9IMM - chains A and G of the 11 polymer chains in the assembly; structure by electron microscopy, 3.22 A resolution.

== Chain A ==
Name: RNA-directed RNA polymerase nsp12
From: Severe acute respiratory syndrome coronavirus 2
Notes: EC 2.7.7.48, 2.7.7.50
UniProt: P0DTD1 (R1AB_SARS2); residues 1-932 here correspond to UniProt positions 4393-5324 (UniProt number = residue number + 4392)
Amino-acid sequence (932 residues; each row starts with the number of its first residue):
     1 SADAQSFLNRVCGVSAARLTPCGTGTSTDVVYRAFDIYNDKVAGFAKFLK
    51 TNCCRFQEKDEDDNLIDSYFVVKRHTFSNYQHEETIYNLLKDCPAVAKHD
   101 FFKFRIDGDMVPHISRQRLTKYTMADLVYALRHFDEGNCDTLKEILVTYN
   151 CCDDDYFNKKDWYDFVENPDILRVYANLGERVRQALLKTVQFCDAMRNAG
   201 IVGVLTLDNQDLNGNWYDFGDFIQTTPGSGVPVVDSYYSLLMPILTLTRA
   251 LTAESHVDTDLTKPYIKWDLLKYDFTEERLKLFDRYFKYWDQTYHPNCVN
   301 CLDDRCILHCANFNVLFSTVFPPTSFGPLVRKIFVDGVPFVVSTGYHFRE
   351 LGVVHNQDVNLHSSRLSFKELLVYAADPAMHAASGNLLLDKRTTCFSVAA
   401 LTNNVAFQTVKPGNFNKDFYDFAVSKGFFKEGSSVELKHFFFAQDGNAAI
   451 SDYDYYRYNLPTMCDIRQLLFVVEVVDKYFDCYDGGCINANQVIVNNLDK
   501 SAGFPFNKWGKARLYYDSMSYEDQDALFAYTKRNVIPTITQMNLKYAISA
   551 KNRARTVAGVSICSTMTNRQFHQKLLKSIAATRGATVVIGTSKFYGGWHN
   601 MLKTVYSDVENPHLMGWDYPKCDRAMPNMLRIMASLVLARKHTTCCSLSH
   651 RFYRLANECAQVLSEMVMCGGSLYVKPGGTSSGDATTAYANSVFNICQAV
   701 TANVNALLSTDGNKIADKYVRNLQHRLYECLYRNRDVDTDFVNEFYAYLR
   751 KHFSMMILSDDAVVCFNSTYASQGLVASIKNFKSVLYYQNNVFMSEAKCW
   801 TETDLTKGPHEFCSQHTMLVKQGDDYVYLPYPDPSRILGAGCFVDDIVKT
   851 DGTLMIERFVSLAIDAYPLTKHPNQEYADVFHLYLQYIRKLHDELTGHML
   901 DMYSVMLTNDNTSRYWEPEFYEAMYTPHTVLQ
Disordered / not traced: 1-3, 930-932
Ion coordination: Zn2+ site 1: His295, Cys301, Cys306, Cys310; Zn2+ site 2: Cys487, His642, Cys645, Cys646

== Chain G ==
Name: Viral protein genome-linked nsp9
From: Severe acute respiratory syndrome coronavirus 2
UniProt: P0DTD1 (R1AB_SARS2); residues 1-113 here correspond to UniProt positions 4141-4253 (UniProt number = residue number + 4140)
Amino-acid sequence (113 residues; each row starts with the number of its first residue):
     1 NNELSPVALRQMSCAAGTTQTACTDDNALAYYNTTKGGRFVLALLSDLQD
    51 LKWARFPKSDGTGTIYTELEPPCRFVTDTPKGPKVKYLYFIKGLNNLNRG
   101 MVLGSLAATVRLQ

== How chain A and chain G interact ==
Contacting residue pairs (32; chain A residue first):
  Asp36(A) - Asn2(G)
  Ile37(A) - Asn1(G)
  Ile37(A) - Asn2(G)
  Tyr38(A) - Asn1(G)  hydrogen bond (backbone-backbone)
  Tyr38(A) - Asn2(G)
  Tyr38(A) - Glu3(G)  hydrogen bond (backbone-backbone)
  Tyr38(A) - Pro6(G)
  Asn39(A) - Asn1(G)
  Asp40(A) - Pro6(G)
  Val204(A) - Asn2(G)
  Val204(A) - Leu4(G)  hydrophobic
  Thr206(A) - Asn2(G)
  Asp221(A) - Asn1(G)
  Asp221(A) - Asn2(G)
  Asp221(A) - Glu3(G)
  Ile223(A) - Ala107(G)  hydrophobic
  Thr225(A) - Leu103(G)
  Thr226(A) - Arg74(G)
  Thr226(A) - Phe75(G)
  Ser229(A) - Cys73(G)
  Val231(A) - Asn96(G)
  Pro232(A) - Asn96(G)  hydrogen bond (backbone-side chain)
  Val233(A) - Leu97(G)  hydrophobic
  Tyr289(A) - Asn96(G)
  Asp291(A) - Asn95(G)
  Asp291(A) - Asn96(G)
  Tyr728(A) - Asn2(G)  hydrogen bond
  Arg733(A) - Asn2(G)
  Arg733(A) - Glu3(G)  hydrogen bond (side chain-backbone)
  Arg733(A) - Leu4(G)  hydrogen bond (side chain-backbone)
  Arg733(A) - Leu97(G)
  Arg735(A) - Asn95(G)
Interface residues without a listed pair, chain A (22 interface residues in all): Val202, Gln224
Interface residues without a listed pair, chain G (17 interface residues in all): Ser5, Arg99, Gly100, Gly104

== Overview ==
Chain A and chain G form an interface of 22 and 17 residues respectively; the contacts include 6 hydrogen
bonds. Polar pairs include Pro232(A)-Asn96(G), Tyr728(A)-Asn2(G) and Arg733(A)-Glu3(G). His295(A), Cys301(A),
Cys306(A) and Cys310(A) coordinate Zn2+ site 1.
Here chain A is RNA-directed RNA polymerase nsp12 and chain G is Viral protein genome-linked nsp9, both from
Severe acute respiratory syndrome coronavirus 2. Entry 9IMM (SARS-CoV-2 Replication-Transcription Complex has
a dimer architecture (local dRTC) in post-capping state) was determined by electron microscopy together with
9IMK and 8XCH from the same study.
